PDB entry 7SPU | electron microscopy, 3.73 A resolution | chains J and K of the 54 polymer chains in the assembly

== Chain J (and K) ==
Protein: Gene 3 protein
Organism: Shigella phage Sf6
Notes: chain K of this document is another copy of the same molecule, construct and numbering; everything in this record applies to it too
UniProtKB: Q716H2 (Q716H2_BPSFV); numbering as in UniProt (aligned over 1-708)
Sequence (708 residues; numbered 1 to 708; the number before each row is that of its first residue):
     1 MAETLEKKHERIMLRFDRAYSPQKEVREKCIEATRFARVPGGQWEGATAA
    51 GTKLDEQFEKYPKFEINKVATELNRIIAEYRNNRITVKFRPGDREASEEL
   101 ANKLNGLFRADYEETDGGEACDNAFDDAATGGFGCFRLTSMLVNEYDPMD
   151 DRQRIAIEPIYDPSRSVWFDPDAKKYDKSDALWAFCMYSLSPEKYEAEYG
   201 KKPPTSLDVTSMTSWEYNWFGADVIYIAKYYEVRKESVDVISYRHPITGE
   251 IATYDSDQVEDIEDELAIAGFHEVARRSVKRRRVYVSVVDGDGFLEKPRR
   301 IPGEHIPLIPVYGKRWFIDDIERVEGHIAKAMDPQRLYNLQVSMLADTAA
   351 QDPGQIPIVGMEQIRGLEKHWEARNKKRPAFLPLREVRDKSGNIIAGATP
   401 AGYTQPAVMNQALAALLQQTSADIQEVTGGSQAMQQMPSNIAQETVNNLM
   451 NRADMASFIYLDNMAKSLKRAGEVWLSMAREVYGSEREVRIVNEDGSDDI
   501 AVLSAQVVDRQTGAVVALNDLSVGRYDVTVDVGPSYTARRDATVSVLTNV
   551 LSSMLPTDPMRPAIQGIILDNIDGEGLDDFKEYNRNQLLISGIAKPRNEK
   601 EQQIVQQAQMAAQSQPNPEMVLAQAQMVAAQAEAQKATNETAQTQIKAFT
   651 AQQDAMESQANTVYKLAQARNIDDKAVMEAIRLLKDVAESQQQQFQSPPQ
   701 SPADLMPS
Not modelled in the structure: 144-151, 430-449, 492-506, 672-708

== How chain J and chain K interact ==
Contacting residue pairs (159):
  Arg-35(J) / Asp-319(K)  salt bridge
  Arg-35(J) / Arg-323(K)
  Arg-38(J) / Trp-316(K)
  Val-39(J) / Arg-323(K)
  Phe-64(J) / Asp-333(K)
  Phe-64(J) / Leu-337(K)  hydrophobic
  Glu-65(J) / Asp-333(K)  hydrogen bond (backbone-side chain)
  Ile-66(J) / Asp-423(K)
  Ile-66(J) / Val-427(K)  hydrophobic
  Asn-67(J) / Lys-330(K)
  Asn-67(J) / Val-427(K)
  Lys-68(J) / Asp-423(K)  salt bridge
  Lys-68(J) / Glu-426(K)
  Arg-75(J) / Met-450(K)
  Arg-75(J) / Ala-453(K)
  Arg-75(J) / Asp-454(K)
  Ala-78(J) / Phe-458(K)
  Arg-81(J) / Phe-458(K)
  Arg-81(J) / Ile-459(K)
  Arg-81(J) / Asp-462(K)  salt bridge
  Arg-81(J) / Asn-463(K)  hydrogen bond
  Arg-81(J) / Lys-466(K)
  Asn-82(J) / Ala-453(K)
  Asn-82(J) / Phe-458(K)
  Arg-84(J) / Asp-462(K)  salt bridge
  Glu-114(J) / Arg-525(K)  salt bridge
  Asp-116(J) / Lys-175(K)  salt bridge
  Glu-119(J) / Tyr-176(K)
  Glu-119(J) / Asp-177(K)
  Asp-122(J) / Lys-466(K)  salt bridge
  Tyr-161(J) / Lys-174(K)  hydrogen bond (side chain-backbone)
  Tyr-161(J) / Lys-175(K)
  Tyr-161(J) / Phe-317(K)  hydrophobic
  Asp-162(J) / Phe-317(K)
  Asp-162(J) / Ile-318(K)
  Asp-162(J) / Asp-319(K)
  Asp-162(J) / Asp-320(K)
  Arg-165(J) / Asp-319(K)  salt bridge
  Arg-165(J) / Asp-320(K)  salt bridge
  Ser-189(J) / Lys-174(K)
  Ser-191(J) / Arg-18(K)  hydrogen bond
  Glu-193(J) / Arg-18(K)  salt bridge
  Lys-194(J) / Asp-172(K)
  Thr-213(J) / Asp-319(K)
  Tyr-217(J) / Ile-321(K)
  Trp-219(J) / Asp-320(K)
  Tyr-226(J) / Asp-320(K)  hydrogen bond
  Tyr-338(J) / Gln-419(K)  hydrogen bond
  Tyr-338(J) / Asp-423(K)  hydrogen bond
  Leu-345(J) / Leu-416(K)  hydrophobic
  Ala-346(J) / Leu-416(K)  hydrophobic
  Ala-349(J) / Asn-410(K)
  Ala-349(J) / Ala-412(K)  hydrophobic
  Ala-349(J) / Leu-416(K)  hydrophobic
  Ala-350(J) / Met-344(K)
  Asp-352(J) / Asn-410(K)  hydrogen bond (backbone-side chain)
  Pro-353(J) / Met-344(K)  hydrophobic
  Pro-353(J) / Thr-348(K)
  Gln-355(J) / Val-408(K)
  Arg-374(J) / Asp-352(K)  salt bridge
  Arg-374(J) / Ile-356(K)
  Asn-375(J) / Gln-351(K)
  Pro-379(J) / Ile-356(K)  hydrophobic
  Ala-380(J) / Pro-357(K)
  Ala-380(J) / Arg-374(K)  hydrogen bond (backbone-side chain)
  Phe-381(J) / Pro-357(K)
  Phe-381(J) / Val-359(K)  hydrophobic
  Phe-381(J) / Ile-364(K)  hydrophobic
  Phe-381(J) / Glu-368(K)
  Leu-382(J) / Ile-356(K)  hydrophobic
  Leu-382(J) / Pro-357(K)  hydrogen bond (backbone-backbone)
  Leu-382(J) / Ile-358(K)
  Leu-382(J) / Val-359(K)  hydrogen bond (backbone-backbone)
  Leu-382(J) / Thr-404(K)
  Pro-383(J) / Val-359(K)
  Leu-384(J) / Val-359(K)
  Arg-388(J) / Lys-390(K)
  Ser-391(J) / Lys-390(K)  hydrogen bond (backbone-side chain)
  Gly-392(J) / Lys-390(K)
  Asn-393(J) / Lys-390(K)
  Ile-394(J) / Asp-389(K)
  Ile-394(J) / Ile-395(K)  hydrophobic
  Ala-398(J) / Ala-401(K)  hydrophobic
  Thr-399(J) / Ala-401(K)
  Pro-400(J) / Ile-358(K)
  Tyr-403(J) / Thr-404(K)
  Tyr-403(J) / Gln-405(K)
  Ala-407(J) / Asn-410(K)
  Ala-407(J) / Gln-411(K)
  Val-408(J) / Gln-411(K)
  Met-409(J) / Gln-411(K)
  Met-409(J) / Ala-415(K)  hydrophobic
  Thr-537(J) / Asp-531(K)  hydrogen bond
  Arg-539(J) / Asp-93(K)  salt bridge
  Arg-540(J) / Pro-91(K)
  Arg-540(J) / Gly-92(K)  hydrogen bond (side chain-backbone)
  Arg-540(J) / Glu-98(K)  salt bridge
  Asp-541(J) / Arg-90(K)  salt bridge
  Gln-565(J) / Met-554(K)
  Gln-565(J) / Asp-558(K)  hydrogen bond
  Leu-569(J) / Val-550(K)  hydrophobic
  Asp-573(J) / Arg-90(K)  salt bridge
  Asp-573(J) / Pro-91(K)
  Gly-574(J) / Asn-102(K)
  Glu-575(J) / Asn-102(K)
  Glu-575(J) / Asn-105(K)
  Glu-575(J) / Arg-109(K)  salt bridge
  Glu-575(J) / Arg-539(K)
  Glu-575(J) / Ala-542(K)
  Glu-575(J) / Thr-543(K)  hydrogen bond (backbone-side chain)
  Gly-576(J) / Thr-543(K)
  Leu-577(J) / Leu-547(K)  hydrophobic
  Asp-578(J) / Glu-99(K)
  Asp-579(J) / Ile-593(K)
  Asp-579(J) / Ala-594(K)
  Phe-580(J) / Ile-564(K)  hydrophobic
  Lys-581(J) / Glu-98(K)  salt bridge
  Tyr-583(J) / Ile-593(K)  hydrophobic
  Asn-584(J) / Met-560(K)
  Gln-587(J) / Met-560(K)
  Leu-622(J) / Gln-624(K)
  Leu-622(J) / Met-627(K)  hydrophobic
  Leu-622(J) / Gln-631(K)
  Ala-623(J) / Gln-624(K)
  Ala-625(J) / Met-627(K)
  Gln-626(J) / Met-627(K)
  Ala-629(J) / Ala-630(K)
  Ala-629(J) / Gln-631(K)
  Ala-629(J) / Ala-634(K)
  Glu-633(J) / Ala-634(K)
  Glu-633(J) / Ala-637(K)
  Lys-636(J) / Ala-637(K)  hydrogen bond (side chain-backbone)
  Lys-636(J) / Thr-638(K)  hydrogen bond (side chain-backbone)
  Lys-636(J) / Asn-639(K)
  Lys-636(J) / Glu-640(K)
  Lys-636(J) / Thr-641(K)
  Lys-636(J) / Ala-642(K)
  Asn-639(J) / Gln-645(K)  hydrogen bond (backbone-side chain)
  Glu-640(J) / Thr-641(K)
  Glu-640(J) / Ala-642(K)
  Glu-640(J) / Thr-644(K)  hydrogen bond
  Glu-640(J) / Gln-645(K)  hydrogen bond (backbone-side chain)
  Ala-642(J) / Gln-645(K)
  Gln-643(J) / Gln-645(K)
  Ile-646(J) / Gln-645(K)
  Lys-647(J) / Ala-648(K)
  Thr-650(J) / Gln-652(K)
  Gln-653(J) / Gln-652(K)
  Gln-653(J) / Gln-659(K)
  Glu-657(J) / Ser-658(K)
  Glu-657(J) / Gln-659(K)
  Glu-657(J) / Thr-662(K)
  Asn-661(J) / Thr-662(K)  hydrogen bond
  Asn-661(J) / Leu-666(K)
  Tyr-664(J) / Leu-666(K)  hydrogen bond (side chain-backbone)
  Tyr-664(J) / Ala-669(K)
  Tyr-664(J) / Arg-670(K)  hydrogen bond (side chain-backbone)
  Gln-668(J) / Ala-669(K)  hydrogen bond (side chain-backbone)
  Gln-668(J) / Arg-670(K)  hydrogen bond
Other interface residues (no listed pair), chain J (109 interface residues in all): Thr-34, Ala-70, Glu-113, Glu-158, Tyr-188, Phe-220, Gly-354, Leu-367, Trp-371, Glu-372, Pro-406, Leu-417, Arg-561, Ile-572, Arg-597, Ala-660
Other interface residues (no listed pair), chain K (124 interface residues in all): Pro-22, Glu-25, Asp-55, Lys-88, Glu-95, Arg-315, Glu-325, Ala-350, Pro-353, Gly-360, Met-361, Trp-371, Glu-372, Arg-388, Tyr-403, Pro-406, Leu-413, Arg-452, Thr-529, Val-546, Leu-555, Ala-563, Ile-567, Gly-592, Val-621, Val-628, Ala-651, Ala-655, Met-656, Asn-671

== Overview ==
Chain J and chain K form an interface of 109 and 124 residues respectively, with 26 hydrogen bonds and 17 salt
bridges. Polar pairs include Arg-35(J)/Asp-319(K), Lys-68(J)/Asp-423(K) and Arg-81(J)/Asp-462(K).
Both chains are Gene 3 protein (Shigella phage Sf6). Entry 7SPU (In situ cryo-EM structure of bacteriophage
Sf6 gp3:gp7:gp5 complex in conformation 1 at 3.73A resolution) was determined by electron microscopy,
deposited together with 7UKJ, 7SFS, 7SG7 and 7SP4.
